6I5W - chain A; structure by X-ray diffraction, 1.90 A resolution.

[Chain A]
Name: Solute Binding Protein BlMnBP1, Blac_00780 in complex with mannopentaose
Sequence (427 residues; each row starts with the number of its first residue):
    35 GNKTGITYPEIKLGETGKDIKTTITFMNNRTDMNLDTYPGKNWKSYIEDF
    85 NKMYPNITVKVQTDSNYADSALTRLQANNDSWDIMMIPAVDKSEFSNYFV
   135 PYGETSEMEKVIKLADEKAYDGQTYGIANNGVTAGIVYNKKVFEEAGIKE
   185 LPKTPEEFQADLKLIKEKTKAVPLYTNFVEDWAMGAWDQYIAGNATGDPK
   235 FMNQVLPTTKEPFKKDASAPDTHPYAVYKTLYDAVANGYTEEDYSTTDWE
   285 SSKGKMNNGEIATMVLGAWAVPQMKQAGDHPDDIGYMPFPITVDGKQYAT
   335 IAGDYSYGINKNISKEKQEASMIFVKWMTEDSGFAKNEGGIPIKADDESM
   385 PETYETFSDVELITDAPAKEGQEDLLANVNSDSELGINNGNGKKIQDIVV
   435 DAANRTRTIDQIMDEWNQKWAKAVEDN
Bound ions: Zn2+ site 1: Lys46, Asp317; Zn2+ site 2: Glu49, Lys52, Lys175; Zn2+ site 3 near Asp117 (its only coordinating residue here); Zn2+ site 4 near Glu128 (its only coordinating residue here); Zn2+ site 5 near Asp155 (its only coordinating residue here); Zn2+ site 6: Glu178, Lys249; Zn2+ site 7: Glu190, Asp255; Zn2+ site 8 near Asp195 (its only coordinating residue here); Zn2+ site 9 near Asp215 (its only coordinating residue here); Zn2+ site 10 near Asp250 (its only coordinating residue here); Zn2+ site 11 near His257 (its only coordinating residue here); Zn2+ site 12: Asp313, Lys360, Glu364; 5 more Zn2+ sites not listed

[Summary]
The Zn2+ site 1 is built by Lys46 and Asp317. Glu49, Lys52 and Lys175 form the Zn2+ site 2.
Chain A is Solute Binding Protein BlMnBP1, Blac_00780 in complex with mannopentaose; the structure, BlMnBP1
binding protein of an ABC transporter from Bifidobacterium animalis subsp. lactis ATCC27673 in complex with
..., was determined by X-ray diffraction together with 6I5R, 6I5V and 6FUV from the same study.
